PDB entry 7V6O | electron microscopy, 4.56 A resolution (low resolution: residue-level contacts below are approximate; hydrogen-bond / salt-bridge calls are withheld) | chains A and B of the 9 polymer chains in the assembly

# Chain A (and B)
Protein: Spike glycoprotein
From: Human betacoronavirus 2c EMC/2012
Notes: chain B of this document is another copy of the same molecule, construct and numbering; everything in this record applies to it too
UniProt: K0BRG7 (K0BRG7_MERS); numbering as in UniProt (aligned over 18-1206)
Amino-acid sequence (1189 residues; numbered 18 to 1206; the number before each row is that of its first residue):
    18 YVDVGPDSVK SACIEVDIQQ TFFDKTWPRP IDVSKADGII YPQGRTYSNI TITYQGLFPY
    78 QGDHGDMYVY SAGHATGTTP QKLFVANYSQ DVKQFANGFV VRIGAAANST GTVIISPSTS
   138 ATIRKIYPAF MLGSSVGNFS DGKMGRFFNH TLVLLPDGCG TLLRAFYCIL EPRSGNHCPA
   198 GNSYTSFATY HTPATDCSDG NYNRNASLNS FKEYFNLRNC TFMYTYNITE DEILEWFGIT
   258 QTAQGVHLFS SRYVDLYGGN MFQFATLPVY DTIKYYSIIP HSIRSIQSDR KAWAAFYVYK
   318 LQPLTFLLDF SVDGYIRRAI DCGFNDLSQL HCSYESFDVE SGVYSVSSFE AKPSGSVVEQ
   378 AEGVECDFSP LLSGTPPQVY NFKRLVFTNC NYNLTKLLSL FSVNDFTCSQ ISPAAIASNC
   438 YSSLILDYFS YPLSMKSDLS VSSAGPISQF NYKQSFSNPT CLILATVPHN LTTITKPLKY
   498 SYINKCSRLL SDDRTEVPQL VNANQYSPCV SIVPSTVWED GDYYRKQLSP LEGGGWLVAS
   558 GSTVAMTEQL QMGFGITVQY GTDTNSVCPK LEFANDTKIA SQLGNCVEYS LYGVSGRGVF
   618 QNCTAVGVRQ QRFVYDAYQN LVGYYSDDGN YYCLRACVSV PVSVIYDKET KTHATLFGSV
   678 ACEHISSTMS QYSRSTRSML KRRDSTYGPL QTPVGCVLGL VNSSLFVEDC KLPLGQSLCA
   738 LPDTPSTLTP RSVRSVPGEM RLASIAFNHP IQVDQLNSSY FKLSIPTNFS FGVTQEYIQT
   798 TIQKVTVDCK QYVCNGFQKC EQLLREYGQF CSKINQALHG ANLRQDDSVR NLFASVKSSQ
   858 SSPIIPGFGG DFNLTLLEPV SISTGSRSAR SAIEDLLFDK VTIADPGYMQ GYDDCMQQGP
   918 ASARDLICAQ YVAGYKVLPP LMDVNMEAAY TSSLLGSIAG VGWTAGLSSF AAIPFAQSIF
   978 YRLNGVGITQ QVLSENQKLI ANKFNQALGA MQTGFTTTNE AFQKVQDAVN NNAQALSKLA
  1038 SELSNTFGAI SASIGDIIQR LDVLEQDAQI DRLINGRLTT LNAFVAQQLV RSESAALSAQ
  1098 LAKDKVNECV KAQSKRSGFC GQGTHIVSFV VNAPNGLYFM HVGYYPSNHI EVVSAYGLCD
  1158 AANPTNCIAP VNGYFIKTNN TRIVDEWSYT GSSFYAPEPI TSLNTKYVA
Unresolved in the structure: 97, 378-380, 587-594, 699-709, 745-756, 777, 878-885, 916-923 (chain B: 378-380, 589-594, 699-709, 745-756, 878-885, 916-923)
Disulfides: C30-C195, C176-C214, C185-C237, C339-C349, C383-C407, C425-C478, C437-C585, C620-C650, C679-C713, C811-C817, C1106-C1117

# How chain A and chain B interact
Pairs across the interface (138):
  Q72(A) with R822(B); E823(B)
  P320(A) with R822(B)
  L321(A) with R822(B)
  T322(A) with R822(B)
  S350(A) with Q833(B)
  Y351(A) with Q833(B); H836(B)
  V360(A) with H836(B)
  Y361(A) with H836(B)
  S362(A) with T803(B)
  V363(A) with D805(B)
  S364(A) with D805(B)
  S365(A) with D805(B); Q808(B)
  V403(A) with Q261(B); Y287(B)
  Q427(A) with R1057(B); E1062(B)
  I428(A) with Q1056(B); L1058(B); E1062(B)
  S429(A) with Q1056(B); R1057(B); L1058(B); D1059(B)
  A432(A) with I1055(B); Q1056(B)
  N436(A) with I1055(B); Q1056(B)
  S440(A) with Q261(B)
  R511(A) with T412(B)
  L548(A) with V153(B)
  D580(A) with Q60(B); G61(B)
  A622(A) with V329(B)
  V623(A) with V329(B)
  G624(A) with V329(B); D330(B)
  V625(A) with Y58(B); T63(B); D330(B); G331(B); Y332(B)
  Q627(A) with V271(B); F279(B); Y332(B)
  Q628(A) with Y58(B); P59(B); Q60(B); R62(B); T63(B)
  F630(A) with R62(B); T63(B)
  V631(A) with T63(B)
  Y632(A) with T63(B); Y64(B); S65(B)
  D633(A) with S65(B)
  A634(A) with S65(B); I67(B); I69(B)
  Y635(A) with N1042(B)
  Q636(A) with N1042(B); T1043(B)
  N637(A) with N1042(B)
  R652(A) with C912(B); M913(B); Q915(B); C925(B); Y928(B)
  A653(A) with Y928(B)
  C654(A) with Y928(B)
  V655(A) with Y928(B)
  S656(A) with Q808(B); Q927(B)
  P658(A) with K933(B)
  S676(A) with G904(B); Y905(B); M906(B)
  V677(A) with M906(B); Y909(B); D910(B)
  A678(A) with M906(B); D910(B)
  H681(A) with D910(B)
  L715(A) with M906(B); K933(B); P936(B)
  S734(A) with L938(B)
  C736(A) with P936(B); L938(B)
  A737(A) with L938(B)
  L738(A) with L938(B); M939(B); D940(B); M943(B)
  F764(A) with R847(B)
  N765(A) with R847(B); K854(B); Y947(B)
  H766(A) with K854(B)
  I768(A) with S858(B)
  Q769(A) with S858(B)
  V770(A) with Q857(B); S858(B); S859(B); P860(B); A968(B)
  D771(A) with A969(B)
  Q772(A) with S859(B); P860(B)
  F778(A) with A969(B); I970(B); P971(B)
  K779(A) with A969(B)
  L780(A) with F967(B)
  S781(A) with Q857(B); S966(B)
  L1061(A) with F473(B)
  S1114(A) with N1104(B); E1105(B)
  F1116(A) with D1101(B)
  H1146(A) with Q857(B)
  Y1153(A) with A969(B); I970(B); P971(B); Y978(B)
  P1161(A) with F1191(B)
  A1166(A) with W960(B)
  V1168(A) with W960(B); A962(B); F967(B)
  N1169(A) with W960(B); F967(B); I970(B)
  I1197(A) with Q987(B); S1189(B)
Interface residues without a listed pair, chain A (83 interface residues in all): T579, R626, L638, G675, V714, P767, I985, T1121, I1165, E1195
Interface residues without a listed pair, chain B (83 interface residues in all): N155, C806, K807, S856, I862, V929, L964, S1038

# In short
The chain A/chain B interface involves 83 residues from each chain.
Both chains are Spike glycoprotein (Human betacoronavirus 2c EMC/2012). Entry 7V6O (MERS S ectodomain trimer
in complex with neutralizing antibody 111 (state 2)) was determined by electron microscopy.
